Entry 5DG2 (X-ray diffraction, 1.61 A resolution); this record covers chains A and B.

== Chain A (and B) ==
Name: Galectin-2
Source organism: Homo sapiens
Notes: chain B of this document is another copy of the same molecule, construct and numbering; everything in this record applies to it too
UniProt: P05162 (LEG2_HUMAN); residues 4-135 here correspond to UniProt positions 1-132 (UniProt number = residue number - 3)
Chain sequence (135 residues; row label = number of the first residue in the row):
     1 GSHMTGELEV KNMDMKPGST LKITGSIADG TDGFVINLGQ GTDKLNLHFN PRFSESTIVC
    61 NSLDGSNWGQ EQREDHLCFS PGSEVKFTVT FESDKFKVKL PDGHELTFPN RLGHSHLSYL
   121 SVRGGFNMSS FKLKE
Disordered / not traced: 1-6, 135 (chain B: 1-3, 135)
Sequence notes: expression tag (1-3)
Curated features (UniProtKB/Swiss-Prot):
  - binding site (a beta-D-galactoside): Trp-68 to Glu-74

== Interface between chain A and chain B ==
Pairs across the interface (24; chain A residue first):
  Glu-7(A) / Asn-12(B)  hydrogen bond (backbone-side chain)
  Leu-8(A) / Lys-11(B)
  Glu-9(A) / Glu-9(B)
  Glu-9(A) / Val-10(B)
  Glu-9(A) / Lys-11(B)  hydrogen bond (backbone-backbone)
  Val-10(A) / Leu-8(B)  hydrophobic
  Val-10(A) / Glu-9(B)
  Lys-11(A) / Leu-8(B)
  Lys-11(A) / Glu-9(B)  hydrogen bond (backbone-backbone)
  Asn-12(A) / Met-4(B)
  Asn-12(A) / Gly-6(B)  hydrogen bond (backbone-backbone)
  Asn-12(A) / Glu-7(B)  hydrogen bond (side chain-backbone)
  Asn-12(A) / Leu-8(B)
  Asn-12(A) / Glu-9(B)
  Met-13(A) / Leu-8(B)  hydrophobic
  Asp-14(A) / Thr-5(B)
  Ser-129(A) / Lys-132(B)
  Ser-129(A) / Leu-133(B)  hydrogen bond (backbone-backbone)
  Ser-130(A) / Phe-131(B)  hydrogen bond (side chain-backbone)
  Phe-131(A) / Ser-130(B)
  Phe-131(A) / Phe-131(B)  hydrogen bond (backbone-backbone)
  Lys-132(A) / Ser-129(B)
  Lys-132(A) / Ser-130(B)
  Leu-133(A) / Ser-129(B)  hydrogen bond (backbone-backbone)
Also at the interface, not in a pair above, chain B (15 interface residues in all): Met-13

== Summary ==
The interface between chain A and chain B involves 13 residues on one side and 15 on the other; the contacts
include 9 hydrogen bonds. Polar contacts include Glu-7(A)/Asn-12(B), Ser-130(A)/Phe-131(B) and
Glu-9(A)/Lys-11(B). UniProt lists 7 beta-D-galactoside-binding residues on chain A.
Both chains are Galectin-2 (Homo sapiens). Entry 5DG2 (Sugar binding protein - human galectin-2 (dimer)) was
determined by X-ray diffraction together with 5DG1 and 5EWS from the same study.
